Entry 3J91 (electron microscopy, 8.80 A resolution (very low resolution: no residue pairs are listed; an interface is given only as per-side residue counts)); this record covers chains 0 and 3 of the 3 polymer chains in the assembly.

[Chain 0]
Molecule: VP0
Source organism: Enterovirus A71
UniProt: E5RPG0 (E5RPG0_9ENTO); residue numbers follow UniProt; this construct covers 1-323
Sequence (323 residues; each row starts with the number of its first residue):
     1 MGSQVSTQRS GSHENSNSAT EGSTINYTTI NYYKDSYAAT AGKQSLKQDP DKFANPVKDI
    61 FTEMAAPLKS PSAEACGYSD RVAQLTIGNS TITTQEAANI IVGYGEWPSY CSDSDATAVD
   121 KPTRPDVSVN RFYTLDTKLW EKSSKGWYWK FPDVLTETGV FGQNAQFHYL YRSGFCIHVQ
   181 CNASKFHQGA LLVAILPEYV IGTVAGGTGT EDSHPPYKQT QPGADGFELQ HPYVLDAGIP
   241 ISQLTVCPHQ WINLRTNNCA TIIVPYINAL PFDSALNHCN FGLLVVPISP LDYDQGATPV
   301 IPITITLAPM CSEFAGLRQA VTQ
Disordered / not traced: 1-81, 319-323

[Chain 3]
Molecule: VP3
Source organism: Enterovirus A71
UniProt: E5RPG0 (E5RPG0_9ENTO); residues 1-242 here correspond to UniProt positions 324-565 (UniProt number = residue number + 323)
Sequence (242 residues; row label = number of the first residue in the row):
     1 GFPTELKPGT NQFLTTDDGV SAPILPNFYP TPCIHIPGEV RNLLELCQVE TILEVNNVPT
    61 NATSLMERLR FPVSAQAGKG ELCAVFRADP GRSGPWQSTL LGQLCGYYTQ WSGSLEVTFM
   121 FTGSFMATGK MLIAYTPPGG PLPKDRATAM LGTHVIWDFG LQSSVTLVIP WISNTHYRAH
   181 ARDGVFDYYT TGLVSIWYQT NYVVPIGAPN TAYIIALAAA QKNFTMKLCK DASDILQTGT
   241 IQ
Disordered / not traced: 241-242

[How chain 0 and chain 3 interact]
At this resolution (9 A) residue pairs are not listed: 32 residues of chain 0 and 42 of chain 3 lie at the interface.

[Summary]
Chain 0 and chain 3 form an interface of 32 and 42 residues respectively.
Here chain 0 is VP0 and chain 3 is VP3, both from Enterovirus A71. Entry 3J91 (Cryo-electron microscopy of
Enterovirus 71 (EV71) procapsid in complex with Fab fragments of neutralizing antibody 22A12) was determined
by electron microscopy (same publication as 3J93).
